Entry 8TER (electron microscopy, 2.59 A resolution); this record covers chains A and D of the 20 polymer chains in the assembly.

[Chain A (and D)]
Molecule: TRK-fused gene protein Low Complexity Domain P285L mutant
Source organism: Purpureocillium lilacinum
Notes: engineered mutation(s): P285L; chain D of this document is another copy of the same molecule, construct and numbering; everything in this record applies to it too
UniProtKB: chimeric construct of A0A2U3DNX3, Q92734: residues -5 to 230 from A0A2U3DNX3 (A0A2U3DNX3_PURLI) positions 1-236 (UniProt number = residue number + 6); residues 237-327 from Q92734 positions 237-327 (same numbers)
Amino-acid sequence (358 residues; row label = number of the first residue in the row; numbers below 1 keep their minus sign (Met-30 is residue -30)):
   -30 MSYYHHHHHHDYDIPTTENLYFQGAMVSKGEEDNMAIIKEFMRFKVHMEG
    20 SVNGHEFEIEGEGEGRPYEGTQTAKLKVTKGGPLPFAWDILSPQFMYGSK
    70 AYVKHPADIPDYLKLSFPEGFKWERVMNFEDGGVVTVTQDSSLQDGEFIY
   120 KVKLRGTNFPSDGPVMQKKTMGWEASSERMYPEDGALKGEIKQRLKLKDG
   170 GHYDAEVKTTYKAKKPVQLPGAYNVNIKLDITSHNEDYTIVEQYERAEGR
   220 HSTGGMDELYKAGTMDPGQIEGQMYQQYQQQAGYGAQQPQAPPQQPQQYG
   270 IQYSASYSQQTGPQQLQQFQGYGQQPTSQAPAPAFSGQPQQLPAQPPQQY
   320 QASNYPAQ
Unresolved in the structure: -30 to 264, 300-327
Differences from the reference sequence: initiating methionine (-30); expression tag (-29 to -6); linker (231-236); variant Leu285 (Pro in Q92734)
Reported in the primary citation:
  - contacts within the chain: Gln267-Gln287, Ile270-Leu285 (hydrophobic contact), Gln286-Gln294 (hydrogen bond)
  - conformationally variable residues (side-chain flip): Ile270

[Interface between chain A and chain D]
Pairs across the interface (82):
  Pro265(A) - Pro265(D)
  Gln266(A) - Pro265(D)  hydrogen bond (backbone-backbone)
  Gln266(A) - Gln266(D)
  Gln266(A) - Gln267(D)  hydrogen bond (backbone-backbone)
  Gln266(A) - Gln289(D)  hydrogen bond (backbone-side chain)
  Gln267(A) - Gln267(D)  hydrogen bond
  Gln267(A) - Gln287(D)
  Gln267(A) - Gln289(D)
  Tyr268(A) - Gln267(D)  hydrogen bond (backbone-backbone)
  Tyr268(A) - Tyr268(D)  hydrophobic
  Tyr268(A) - Gly269(D)  hydrogen bond (backbone-backbone)
  Tyr268(A) - Gln287(D)  hydrogen bond (backbone-side chain)
  Gly269(A) - Gly269(D)  hydrogen bond (backbone-backbone)
  Gly269(A) - Ile270(D)  hydrogen bond (backbone-backbone)
  Gly269(A) - Leu285(D)
  Gly269(A) - Gln287(D)
  Ile270(A) - Ile270(D)
  Ile270(A) - Tyr272(D)  hydrophobic
  Ile270(A) - Leu285(D)  hydrophobic
  Gln271(A) - Tyr268(D)
  Gln271(A) - Ile270(D)  hydrogen bond (backbone-backbone)
  Gln271(A) - Gln271(D)  hydrogen bond
  Gln271(A) - Tyr272(D)  hydrogen bond (backbone-backbone)
  Tyr272(A) - Tyr272(D)  hydrophobic
  Ser273(A) - Tyr272(D)  hydrogen bond (backbone-backbone)
  Ser273(A) - Ser273(D)
  Ser273(A) - Ala274(D)  hydrogen bond (backbone-backbone)
  Ala274(A) - Ala274(D)
  Ser275(A) - Tyr272(D)
  Ser275(A) - Ser273(D)
  Ser275(A) - Ala274(D)  hydrogen bond (side chain-backbone)
  Ser275(A) - Ser275(D)
  Tyr276(A) - Ser275(D)  hydrogen bond (backbone-backbone)
  Tyr276(A) - Tyr276(D)
  Tyr276(A) - Ser277(D)  hydrogen bond (backbone-backbone)
  Ser277(A) - Ser277(D)
  Gln278(A) - Ser277(D)  hydrogen bond (backbone-backbone)
  Gln278(A) - Gln278(D)  hydrogen bond
  Gln278(A) - Gln279(D)  hydrogen bond (backbone-backbone)
  Gln279(A) - Gln279(D)  hydrogen bond
  Thr280(A) - Gln279(D)  hydrogen bond (backbone-backbone)
  Gly281(A) - Gln279(D)
  Gly281(A) - Thr280(D)
  Gly281(A) - Gly281(D)
  Pro282(A) - Gly281(D)
  Pro282(A) - Pro282(D)
  Pro282(A) - Gln283(D)  hydrogen bond (backbone-backbone)
  Gln283(A) - Gln279(D)  hydrogen bond
  Gln283(A) - Gln283(D)
  Gln284(A) - Gln283(D)  hydrogen bond (backbone-backbone)
  Gln284(A) - Gln284(D)  hydrogen bond
  Gln284(A) - Leu285(D)  hydrogen bond (backbone-backbone)
  Leu285(A) - Leu285(D)
  Gln286(A) - Leu285(D)  hydrogen bond (backbone-backbone)
  Gln286(A) - Gln286(D)  hydrogen bond
  Gln286(A) - Gln287(D)  hydrogen bond (backbone-backbone)
  Gln287(A) - Gln287(D)  hydrogen bond
  Phe288(A) - Gln287(D)  hydrogen bond (backbone-backbone)
  Phe288(A) - Phe288(D)  hydrophobic
  Phe288(A) - Gln289(D)  hydrogen bond (backbone-backbone)
  Gln289(A) - Gln289(D)  hydrogen bond
  Gly290(A) - Gln289(D)  hydrogen bond (backbone-backbone)
  Gly290(A) - Gly290(D)
  Gly290(A) - Tyr291(D)  hydrogen bond (backbone-backbone)
  Tyr291(A) - Tyr291(D)  hydrophobic
  Gly292(A) - Tyr291(D)  hydrogen bond (backbone-backbone)
  Gly292(A) - Gly292(D)
  Gly292(A) - Gln293(D)  hydrogen bond (backbone-backbone)
  Gln293(A) - Gln293(D)
  Gln294(A) - Gln286(D)
  Gln294(A) - Gln293(D)  hydrogen bond (backbone-backbone)
  Gln294(A) - Gln294(D)  hydrogen bond
  Gln294(A) - Pro295(D)
  Pro295(A) - Pro295(D)
  Thr296(A) - Pro295(D)  hydrogen bond (backbone-backbone)
  Thr296(A) - Thr296(D)
  Thr296(A) - Ser297(D)  hydrogen bond (backbone-backbone)
  Ser297(A) - Ser297(D)
  Gln298(A) - Ser297(D)  hydrogen bond (backbone-backbone)
  Gln298(A) - Gln298(D)  hydrogen bond
  Gln298(A) - Ala299(D)  hydrogen bond (backbone-backbone)
  Ala299(A) - Ala299(D)

[Overview]
The chain A/chain D interface involves 35 residues from each chain, with 45 hydrogen bonds. Polar contacts
include Gln266(A)-Gln289(D), Gln267(A)-Gln267(D) and Tyr268(A)-Gln287(D). From the paper: conformational
variability at Ile270(A); contacts within the chain involving Gln267(A), Gln287(A) and Leu285(A) among others.
Both chains are TRK-fused gene protein Low Complexity Domain P285L mutant (Purpureocillium lilacinum). Entry
8TER (Tropomyosin-receptor kinase fused gene protein (TRK-fused gene protein; TFG) Low Complexity Domain
(residues 237-327) P285L mutant ...) was determined by electron microscopy (same publication as 8TEQ).
